Entry 6UNX (X-ray diffraction, 1.40 A resolution); this record covers chain A.

# Chain A
Name: Cell division protein FtsZ
From: Escherichia coli
Reference sequence: A0A501LCM6 (A0A501LCM6_ECOLX); residues 12-316 here = UniProt positions 12-316
Chain sequence (328 residues; numbered -11 to 316; the number before each row is that of its first residue; numbers below 1 keep their minus sign (Met-11 is residue -11)):
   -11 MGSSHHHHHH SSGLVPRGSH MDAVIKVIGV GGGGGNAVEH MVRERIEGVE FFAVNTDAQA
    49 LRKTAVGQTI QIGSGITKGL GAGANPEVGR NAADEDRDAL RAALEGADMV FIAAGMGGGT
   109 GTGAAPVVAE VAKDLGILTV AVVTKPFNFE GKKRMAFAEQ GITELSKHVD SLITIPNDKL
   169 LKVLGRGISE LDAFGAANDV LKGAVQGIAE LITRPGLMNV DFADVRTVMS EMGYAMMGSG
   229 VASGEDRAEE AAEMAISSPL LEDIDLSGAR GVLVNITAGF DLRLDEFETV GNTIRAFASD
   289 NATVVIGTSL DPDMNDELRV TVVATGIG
Not modelled in the structure: -11 to 8, 170-171
Sequence notes: initiating methionine (-11); expression tag (-10 to 11); engineered mutation Glu178 (Leu in A0A501LCM6)
Ligand contacts: GTP (guanosine-5'-triphosphate): Gly19, Gly20, Gly21, Asn24, Ala25, Gly71, Ala72, Gly103, Met104, Gly105, Gly106, Gly107, Thr108, Gly109, Thr110, Pro134, Glu138, Arg142, Asn165, Phe182, Ala185, Asn186

# Overview
Bound to chain A: GTP.
Chain A is Cell division protein FtsZ (Escherichia coli); the structure, Structure of E. coli FtsZ(L178E)-GTP
complex, was determined by X-ray diffraction, deposited together with 6UMK.
